1SK6 - chains A and D; structure by X-ray diffraction, 3.20 A resolution.

== Chain A ==
Protein: Calmodulin-sensitive adenylate cyclase
From: Bacillus anthracis
Notes: EC 4.6.1.1
UniProt: P40136 (CYAA_BACAN); residues 291-800 here = UniProt positions 291-800
Chain sequence (510 residues; each row starts with the number of its first residue):
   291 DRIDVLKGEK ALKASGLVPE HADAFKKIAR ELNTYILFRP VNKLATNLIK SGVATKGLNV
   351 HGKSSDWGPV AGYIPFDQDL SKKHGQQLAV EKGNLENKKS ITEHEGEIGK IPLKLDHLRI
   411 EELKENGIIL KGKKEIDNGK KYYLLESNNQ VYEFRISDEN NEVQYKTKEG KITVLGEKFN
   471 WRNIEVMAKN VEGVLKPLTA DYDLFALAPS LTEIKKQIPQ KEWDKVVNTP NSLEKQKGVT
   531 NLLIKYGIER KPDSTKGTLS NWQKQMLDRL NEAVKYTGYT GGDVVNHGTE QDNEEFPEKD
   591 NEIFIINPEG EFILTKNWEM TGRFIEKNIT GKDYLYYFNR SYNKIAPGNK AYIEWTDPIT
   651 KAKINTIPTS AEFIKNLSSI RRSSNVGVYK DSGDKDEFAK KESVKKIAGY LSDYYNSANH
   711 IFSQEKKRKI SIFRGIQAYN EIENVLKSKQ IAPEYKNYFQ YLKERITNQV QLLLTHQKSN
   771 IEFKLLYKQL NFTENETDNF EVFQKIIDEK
Unresolved in the structure: 291, 674-694, 768-772, 799-800
Metal / ion sites: ytterbium (III) ion site 1: D491 (together with adenosine-3',5'-cyclic-monophosphate, pyrophosphate); ytterbium (III) ion site 2: D491, D493 (together with adenosine-3',5'-cyclic-monophosphate); ytterbium (III) ion site 3: D493, H577 (together with adenosine-3',5'-cyclic-monophosphate)
Ligand contacts:
  - adenosine-3',5'-cyclic-monophosphate (CMP): R329, K346, L348, V350, H351, D491, D493, G547, T548, H577, G578, T579, E580, D582, N583, E588
  - pyrophosphate (POP): N332, K346, K353, S354, I364, K372, T489, A490, D491
Curated features (UniProtKB/Swiss-Prot):
  - active site: H351 (Proton acceptor)
  - binding site (Mg(2+)): D491, D493, H577
  - binding site (3',5'-cyclic AMP): T548, H577 to T579
  - mutagenesis: R329 (R329M: Great decrease in activity), K346 (K346M/R: Loss of activity; K346Q: Loss of activity due to inability to bind the substrate), K353 (K353M/R/A: Loss of activity), E436 (E436Q: Decreases activity), E443 (E443Q: Decreases activity), D491 (D491N: Great decrease in activity), D493 (D493N: Great decrease in activity), L523 (L523A: Little effect on activation by calmodulin), K525 (K525A: Great decrease in calmodulin binding), Q526 (Q526A: Little effect on activation by calmodulin), V529 (V529A: Little effect on activation by calmodulin), H577 (H577N/D: Loss of function), 5 further mutagenesis entries in UniProt

== Chain D ==
Protein: Calmodulin
From: Homo sapiens
UniProt: P02593 (CALM_HUMAN); residues 1-148 here = UniProt positions 1-148
Chain sequence (148 residues; each row starts with the number of its first residue):
     1 ADQLTEEQIA EFKEAFSLFD KDGDGTITTK ELGTVMRSLG QNPTEAELQD MINEVDADGN
    61 GTIDFPEFLT MMARKMKDTD SEEEIREAFR VFDKDGNGYI SAAELRHVMT NLGEKLTDEE
   121 VDEMIREADI DGDGQVNYEE FVQMMTAK
Unresolved in the structure: 1-4, 148
Metal / ion sites: Ca2+ site 1: D93, D95, Y99, E104; Ca2+ site 2: D129, D131, D133, Q135, E140

== Interface between chain A and chain D ==
Contacting residue pairs (87):
  T502(A) - N111(D)
  K505(A) - L112(D)
  W513(A) - L112(D)
  W513(A) - G113(D)
  W513(A) - E114(D)
  V517(A) - E114(D)
  S522(A) - M124(D)
  K525(A) - M124(D)
  Q526(A) - L105(D)
  Q526(A) - M124(D)
  Q526(A) - A128(D)
  Q526(A) - M144(D)
  K527(A) - M145(D)  hydrogen bond (side chain-backbone)
  V529(A) - M109(D)  hydrophobic
  V529(A) - L112(D)  hydrophobic
  T530(A) - A88(D)
  T530(A) - F92(D)
  T530(A) - F141(D)
  T530(A) - M145(D)
  L533(A) - F92(D)  hydrophobic
  I534(A) - E84(D)
  I534(A) - I85(D)  hydrophobic
  I534(A) - A88(D)  hydrophobic
  I538(A) - E87(D)
  E539(A) - E84(D)
  R540(A) - E87(D)  salt bridge
  T620(A) - K94(D)
  G621(A) - K94(D)  hydrogen bond (backbone-side chain)
  K622(A) - K94(D)
  D623(A) - K94(D)  salt bridge
  D623(A) - H107(D)  salt bridge
  D623(A) - N111(D)
  F628(A) - R90(D)
  R630(A) - E83(D)
  R630(A) - E87(D)  salt bridge
  D647(A) - R90(D)  salt bridge
  P648(A) - D93(D)
  P648(A) - G96(D)
  P648(A) - G98(D)
  I649(A) - R86(D)
  I649(A) - F89(D)  hydrophobic
  I649(A) - Y138(D)  hydrophobic
  K651(A) - G96(D)
  A652(A) - N97(D)
  A652(A) - G98(D)
  A652(A) - Y99(D)  hydrophobic
  N655(A) - Y99(D)
  T656(A) - Y99(D)
  T656(A) - N137(D)
  S660(A) - S38(D)  hydrogen bond (side chain-backbone)
  A661(A) - S38(D)  hydrogen bond (backbone-backbone)
  A661(A) - L39(D)
  E662(A) - E139(D)
  I664(A) - E11(D)
  I664(A) - E14(D)
  K665(A) - E11(D)
  K665(A) - E82(D)
  L667(A) - E14(D)
  S668(A) - E7(D)
  S668(A) - A10(D)
  S668(A) - E11(D)  hydrogen bond (side chain-backbone)
  S668(A) - E14(D)
  S669(A) - E7(D)
  K695(A) - S17(D)
  K695(A) - L18(D)
  Y704(A) - I130(D)
  Y704(A) - D131(D)
  Y705(A) - I130(D)  hydrophobic
  Y705(A) - N137(D)  hydrogen bond
  Y705(A) - E139(D)
  Y705(A) - E140(D)
  Y705(A) - Q143(D)
  N706(A) - I130(D)
  N709(A) - I130(D)  hydrogen bond (side chain-backbone)
  H710(A) - E127(D)
  Q714(A) - R126(D)
  Q714(A) - G132(D)
  K717(A) - R126(D)  hydrogen bond (side chain-backbone)
  K717(A) - D129(D)
  K717(A) - I130(D)
  K717(A) - D131(D)
  K717(A) - G132(D)
  R718(A) - D131(D)
  R718(A) - G132(D)
  S721(A) - I130(D)
  S721(A) - D131(D)
  Q759(A) - D131(D)
Also at the interface, not in a pair above, chain A (58 interface residues in all): L501, L523, N531, Y627, K634, I657, T659, R671, S702, S707, L763
Also at the interface, not in a pair above, chain D (54 interface residues in all): R37, V91, V108, E123, D133, T146, A147

== Summary ==
The interface between chain A and chain D involves 58 residues on one side and 54 on the other; the contacts
include 8 hydrogen bonds and 5 salt bridges. Polar pairs include R540(A)-E87(D), D623(A)-K94(D) and
D623(A)-H107(D). Ligands of chain A: adenosine-3',5'-cyclic-monophosphate and pyrophosphate.
Chain A is Calmodulin-sensitive adenylate cyclase (Bacillus anthracis) and chain D is Calmodulin (Homo
sapiens); the structure, Crystal structure of the adenylyl cyclase domain of anthrax edema factor (EF) in
complex with calmodulin ..., was determined by X-ray diffraction.
